9RUP - chains E and C of the 10 polymer chains in the assembly; structure by electron microscopy, 4.11 A resolution (low resolution: residue-level contacts below are approximate; hydrogen-bond / salt-bridge calls are withheld).

# Chain E
Name: Beta-2-microglobulin
Organism: Homo sapiens
UniProtKB: P61769 (B2MG_HUMAN); residues 1-99 here correspond to UniProt positions 21-119 (UniProt number = residue number + 20)
Chain sequence (99 residues; each row starts with the number of its first residue):
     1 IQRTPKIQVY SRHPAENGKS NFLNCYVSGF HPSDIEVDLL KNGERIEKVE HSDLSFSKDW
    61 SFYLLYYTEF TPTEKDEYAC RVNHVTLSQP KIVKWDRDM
Disulfides: Cys25-Cys80
Curated features (UniProtKB/Swiss-Prot):
  - modified residue: Gln2 (Pyrrolidone carboxylic acid)
  - glycosylation: Ile1 (N-linked (Glc) (glycation) isoleucine), Lys19 (N-linked (Glc) (glycation) lysine), Lys41 (N-linked (Glc) (glycation) lysine), Lys48 (N-linked (Glc) (glycation) lysine), Lys58 (N-linked (Glc) (glycation) lysine), Lys91 (N-linked (Glc) (glycation) lysine), Lys94 (N-linked (Glc) (glycation) lysine)

# Chain C
Name: MHC class I antigen
Organism: Homo sapiens
UniProtKB: A0A0D6K978 (A0A0D6K978_HUMAN); residues 1-276 here correspond to UniProt positions 2-277 (UniProt number = residue number + 1)
Chain sequence (276 residues; numbered 1 to 276; the number before each row is that of its first residue):
     1 HSMRYFFTSV SRPGRGEPRF IAVGYVDDTQ FVRFDSDAAS QKMEPRAPWI EQEGPEYWDQ
    61 ETRNMKAHSQ TDRANLGTLR GYYNQSEDGS HTIQIMYGCD VGPDGRFLRG YRQDAYDGKD
   121 YIALNEDLRS WTAADMAAQI TKRKWEAVHA AEQRRVYLEG RCVDGLRRYL ENGKETLQRT
   181 DPPKTHMTHH PISDHEATLR CWALGFYPAE ITLTWQRDGE DQTQDTELVE TRPAGDGTFQ
   241 KWAAVVVPSG EEQRYTCHVQ HEGLPKPLTL RWELSS
Unresolved in the structure: 216-217, 254-256, 266-276
Disulfides: Cys99-Cys162, Cys201-Cys257

# Chain E / chain C interface
Residue-residue contacts (48; chain E residue first):
  Ile1(E) with Asp117(C)
  Lys6(E) with Val229(C); Glu230(C)
  Gln8(E) with Val229(C); Arg232(C)
  Tyr10(E) with Arg232(C); Pro233(C); Gln240(C)
  Arg12(E) with Ala234(C); Gly235(C)
  Asn24(E) with Pro233(C); Ala234(C); Gly235(C)
  Tyr26(E) with Thr231(C); Pro233(C)
  Ser28(E) with Glu230(C)
  His31(E) with Gly118(C)
  Asp53(E) with Val23(C); Gln30(C); Arg33(C); Arg46(C)
  Leu54(E) with Thr8(C); Ile21(C)
  Ser55(E) with Phe6(C); Val23(C); Tyr25(C)
  Phe56(E) with Phe6(C); Phe7(C); Gln94(C); Ile95(C); Met96(C)
  Trp60(E) with Gln94(C); Gln113(C); Asp114(C); Ala115(C); Gly118(C); Asp120(C)
  Phe62(E) with Thr8(C); Thr92(C); Gln94(C)
  Tyr63(E) with Tyr25(C)
  Leu65(E) with Pro233(C); Gly235(C)
  Tyr67(E) with Gly235(C)
  Asp98(E) with Arg200(C); Trp202(C)
  Met99(E) with Arg200(C); Trp242(C)
Also at the interface, not in a pair above, chain E (24 interface residues in all): Ile7, His13, Pro14, Pro32
Also at the interface, not in a pair above, chain C (34 interface residues in all): Ser90, His190, Leu204, Asp236

# Overview
The interface between chain E and chain C involves 24 residues on one side and 34 on the other.
Here chain E is Beta-2-microglobulin and chain C is MHC class I antigen, both from Homo sapiens. Entry 9RUP
(Cryo-EM structure of TCRpub/pMHC dimer) was determined by electron microscopy.
